PDB entry 8XCH | electron microscopy, 3.40 A resolution | chains Y and Z of the 32 polymer chains in the assembly

[Chain Y]
Molecule: Replicase polyprotein 1ab
Organism: Severe acute respiratory syndrome coronavirus 2
Notes: EC 3.4.19.12, 3.4.22.-, 3.4.22.69, 2.7.7.48, 3.6.4.12, 3.6.4.13, 3.1.13.-, 3.1.-.-, 2.1.1.-
Reference sequence: P0DTD1 (R1AB_SARS2); residues 1-932 here correspond to UniProt positions 4393-5324 (UniProt number = residue number + 4392)
Amino-acid sequence (942 residues; each row starts with the number of its first residue):
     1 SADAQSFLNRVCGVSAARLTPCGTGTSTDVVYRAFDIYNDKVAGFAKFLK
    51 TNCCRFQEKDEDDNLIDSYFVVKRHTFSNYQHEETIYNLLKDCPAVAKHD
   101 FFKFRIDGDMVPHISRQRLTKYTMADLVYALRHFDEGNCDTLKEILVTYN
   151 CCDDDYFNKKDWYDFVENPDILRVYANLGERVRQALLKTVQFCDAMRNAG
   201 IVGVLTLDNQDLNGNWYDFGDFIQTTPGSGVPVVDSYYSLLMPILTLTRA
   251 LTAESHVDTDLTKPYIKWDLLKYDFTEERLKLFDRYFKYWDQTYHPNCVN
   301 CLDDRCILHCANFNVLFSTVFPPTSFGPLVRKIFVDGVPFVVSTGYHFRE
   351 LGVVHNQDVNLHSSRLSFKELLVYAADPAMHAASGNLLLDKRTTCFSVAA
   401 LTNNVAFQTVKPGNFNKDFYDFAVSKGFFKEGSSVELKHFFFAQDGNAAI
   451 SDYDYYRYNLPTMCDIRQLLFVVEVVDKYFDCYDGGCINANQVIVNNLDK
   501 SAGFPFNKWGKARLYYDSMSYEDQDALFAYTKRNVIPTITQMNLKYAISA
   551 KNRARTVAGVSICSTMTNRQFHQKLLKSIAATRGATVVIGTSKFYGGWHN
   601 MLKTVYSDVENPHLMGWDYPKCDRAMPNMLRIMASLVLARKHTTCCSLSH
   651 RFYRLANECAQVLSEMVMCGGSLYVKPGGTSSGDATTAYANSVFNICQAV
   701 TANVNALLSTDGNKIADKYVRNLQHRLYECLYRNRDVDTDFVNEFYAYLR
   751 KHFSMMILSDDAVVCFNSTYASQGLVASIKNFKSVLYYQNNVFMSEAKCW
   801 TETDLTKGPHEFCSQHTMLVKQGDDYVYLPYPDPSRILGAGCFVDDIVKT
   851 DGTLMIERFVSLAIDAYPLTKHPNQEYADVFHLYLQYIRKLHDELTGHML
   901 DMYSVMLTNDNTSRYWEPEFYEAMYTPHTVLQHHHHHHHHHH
Unresolved in the structure: 1-3, 930-942
Construct notes: expression tag (933-942)
UniProt features mapped onto this chain:
  - region: Lys545 to Arg555 (Interaction with RMP Remdesivir), Thr582 to Pro620 (RdRp Palm N-ter)
  - active site: Ser759, Asp760, Asp761
  - binding site (Mn(2+)): Asn209, Asp218
  - binding site (Zn(2+)): His295, Cys301, Cys306, Cys310, Cys487, His642, Cys645, Cys646
  - site: Gln932 (Cleavage)
Metal / ion sites: Mg2+ near Asn209 (its only coordinating residue here); Zn2+ site 1: His295, Cys301, Cys306, Cys310; Zn2+ site 2: Cys487, His642, Cys645, Cys646

[Chain Z]
Molecule: Non-structural protein 8
Organism: Severe acute respiratory syndrome coronavirus 2
Reference sequence: P0DTD1 (R1AB_SARS2); residues 1-198 here correspond to UniProt positions 3943-4140 (UniProt number = residue number + 3942)
Amino-acid sequence (198 residues; each row starts with the number of its first residue):
     1 AIASEFSSLPSYAAFATAQEAYEQAVANGDSEVVLKKLKKSLNVAKSEFD
    51 RDAAMQRKLEKMADQAMTQMYKQARSEDKRAKVTSAMQTMLFTMLRKLDN
   101 DALNNIINNARDGCVPLNIIPLTTAAKLMVVIPDYNTYKNTCDGTTFTYA
   151 SALWEIQQVVDADSKIVQLSEISMDNSPNLAWPLIVTALRANSAVKLQ
Unresolved in the structure: 1-5, 193-198
UniProt features mapped onto this chain:
  - site: Gln198 (Cleavage)

[How chain Y and chain Z interact]
Pairs across the interface - 57 pairs, chain Y then chain Z:
  Leu271(Y) - Ile106(Z)
  Leu271(Y) - Ala110(Z)
  Leu271(Y) - Arg111(Z)
  Leu271(Y) - Ile119(Z)  hydrophobic
  Lys272(Y) - Arg111(Z)
  Tyr273(Y) - Cys114(Z)  hydrogen bond
  Thr324(Y) - Pro116(Z)
  Thr324(Y) - Asn118(Z)  hydrogen bond (backbone-side chain)
  Phe326(Y) - Asn118(Z)  hydrogen bond (backbone-side chain)
  Pro328(Y) - Pro116(Z)
  Pro328(Y) - Leu117(Z)  hydrogen bond (backbone-backbone)
  Leu329(Y) - Val115(Z)
  Val330(Y) - Gly113(Z)
  Val330(Y) - Cys114(Z)
  Val330(Y) - Val115(Z)  hydrogen bond (backbone-backbone)
  Val330(Y) - Leu117(Z)  hydrophobic
  Val330(Y) - Ile120(Z)  hydrophobic
  Arg331(Y) - Asp112(Z)  salt bridge
  Lys332(Y) - Leu103(Z)
  Lys332(Y) - Asn104(Z)  hydrogen bond
  Lys332(Y) - Ile107(Z)
  Pro339(Y) - Asp99(Z)
  Phe340(Y) - Leu95(Z)  hydrophobic
  Phe368(Y) - Arg80(Z)
  Phe368(Y) - Thr84(Z)
  Leu371(Y) - Met87(Z)  hydrophobic
  Leu371(Y) - Leu91(Z)  hydrophobic
  Ala379(Y) - Leu117(Z)  hydrophobic
  Met380(Y) - Met94(Z)  hydrophobic
  Ala382(Y) - Leu117(Z)  hydrophobic
  Ser384(Y) - Met94(Z)
  Asn386(Y) - Lys127(Z)
  Asn386(Y) - Met129(Z)
  Leu387(Y) - Pro121(Z)
  Leu387(Y) - Ala125(Z)
  Leu387(Y) - Lys127(Z)  hydrogen bond (backbone-backbone)
  Leu387(Y) - Leu128(Z)
  Leu387(Y) - Met129(Z)  hydrogen bond (backbone-backbone)
  Leu388(Y) - Met129(Z)
  Leu389(Y) - Leu128(Z)
  Leu389(Y) - Met129(Z)  hydrogen bond (backbone-backbone)
  Leu389(Y) - Val130(Z)
  Leu389(Y) - Val131(Z)  hydrogen bond (backbone-backbone)
  Lys391(Y) - Val131(Z)  hydrogen bond (backbone-backbone)
  Lys391(Y) - Pro133(Z)
  Lys391(Y) - Thr137(Z)
  Lys391(Y) - Thr141(Z)  hydrogen bond
  Arg392(Y) - Val131(Z)
  Arg392(Y) - Pro133(Z)
  Val398(Y) - Asn118(Z)
  Ala400(Y) - Met129(Z)  hydrophobic
  Thr402(Y) - Met129(Z)
  Phe407(Y) - Pro183(Z)  hydrophobic
  Trp509(Y) - Met87(Z)  hydrophobic
  Asp517(Y) - Ser76(Z)  hydrogen bond
  Ser518(Y) - Arg80(Z)  hydrogen bond (backbone-side chain)
  Met666(Y) - Leu117(Z)  hydrophobic
Also at the interface, not in a pair above, chain Y (45 interface residues in all): Leu270, Ser325, Val338, Ala375, His381, Ala383, Gly385, Asp390, Phe396, Asn403, Phe506, Leu514, Tyr515
Also at the interface, not in a pair above, chain Z (42 interface residues in all): Lys79, Val83, Gln88, Phe92, Asn109, Leu122, Tyr149, Trp154

[Summary]
45 residues of chain Y and 42 residues of chain Z are in contact, with 14 hydrogen bonds and 1 salt bridge.
Polar contacts include Arg331(Y)-Asp112(Z), Tyr273(Y)-Cys114(Z) and Thr324(Y)-Asn118(Z).
Chain Y is Replicase polyprotein 1ab and chain Z is Non-structural protein 8, both from Severe acute
respiratory syndrome coronavirus 2; the structure, SARS-CoV-2 Replication-Transcription Complex has a
dimer-of-dimeric architecture (ddRTC) in pre-capping initiation, was determined by electron microscopy (same
publication as 9IMK and 9IMM).
